7E38 - chain A; structure by X-ray diffraction, 2.05 A resolution.

Chain A:
Protein: Deoxypodophyllotoxin synthase
Source organism: Sinopodophyllum hexandrum
Notes: EC 1.14.20.8
UniProtKB: A0A0N9HQ36 (2ODD_SINHE); numbering as in UniProt (aligned over 1-310)
Amino-acid sequence (318 residues; numbered 1 to 318; the number before each row is that of its first residue):
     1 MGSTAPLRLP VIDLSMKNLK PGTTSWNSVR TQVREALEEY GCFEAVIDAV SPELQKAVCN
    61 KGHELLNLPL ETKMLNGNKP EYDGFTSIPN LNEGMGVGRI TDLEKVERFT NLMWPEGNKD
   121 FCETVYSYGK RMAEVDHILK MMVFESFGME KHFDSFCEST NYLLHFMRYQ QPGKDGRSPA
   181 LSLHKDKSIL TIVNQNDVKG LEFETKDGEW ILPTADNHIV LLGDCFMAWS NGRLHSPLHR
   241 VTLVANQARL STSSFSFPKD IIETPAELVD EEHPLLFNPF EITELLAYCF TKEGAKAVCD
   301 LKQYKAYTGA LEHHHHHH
Not modelled in the structure: 1-5
Differences from the reference sequence: expression tag (311-318)
Bound ions: Fe ion: His184, Asp186, His239 (together with succinic acid)
Ligand contacts:
  - succinic acid (SIN): Met167, Tyr169, Leu181, His184, Asp186, Val193, Leu201, His239, Val241, Arg249, Ser251, Ser253, Phe255
  - YTC / YTN: Pro80, Glu81, Tyr82, Thr86, Leu163, His165, Met167, Leu181, Ser182, His184, Lys185, Asp186, Lys187, Ser188, Phe255, Phe257, Leu286, Cys289, Phe290, Val298
UniProt features mapped onto this chain:
  - binding site (Fe cation): His184, Asp186, His239
  - binding site (2-oxoglutarate): Arg249
Reported in the primary citation:
  - Fe ion coordination: His184, Asp186, His239
  - binding site for the ligand YTN: Pro80, Glu81, Tyr82, Thr86, His165, Met167, Leu181, His184, Lys187, Phe255, Phe257, Leu286, Phe290, Val298

In short:
Ligands of chain A: succinic acid and YTC / YTN. His184, Asp186 and His239 coordinate a Fe ion ion. UniProt
lists 3 Fe cation-binding residues and residue binding 2-oxoglutarate Arg249. From the paper: a binding site
for the ligand YTN at Pro80, Glu81 and Tyr82 among others; Fe ion coordination by His184, Asp186 and His239.
Chain A is Deoxypodophyllotoxin synthase (Sinopodophyllum hexandrum); the structure, Crystal structure of
deoxypodophyllotoxin synthase from Sinopodophyllum hexandrum in complex with yatein and succinate, was
determined by X-ray diffraction (same publication as 7E37).
